Entry 7PDS (electron microscopy, 3.14 A resolution); this record covers chains E and F of the 7 polymer chains in the assembly.

== Chain E (and F) ==
Protein: Similar to D. nodosus vapE
Source organism: Staphylococcus aureus
Notes: chain F of this document is another copy of the same molecule, construct and numbering; everything in this record applies to it too
Reference sequence: Q8VLX1 (Q8VLX1_STAAU); residues 1-477 here = UniProt positions 1-477
Sequence (477 residues; row label = number of the first residue in the row):
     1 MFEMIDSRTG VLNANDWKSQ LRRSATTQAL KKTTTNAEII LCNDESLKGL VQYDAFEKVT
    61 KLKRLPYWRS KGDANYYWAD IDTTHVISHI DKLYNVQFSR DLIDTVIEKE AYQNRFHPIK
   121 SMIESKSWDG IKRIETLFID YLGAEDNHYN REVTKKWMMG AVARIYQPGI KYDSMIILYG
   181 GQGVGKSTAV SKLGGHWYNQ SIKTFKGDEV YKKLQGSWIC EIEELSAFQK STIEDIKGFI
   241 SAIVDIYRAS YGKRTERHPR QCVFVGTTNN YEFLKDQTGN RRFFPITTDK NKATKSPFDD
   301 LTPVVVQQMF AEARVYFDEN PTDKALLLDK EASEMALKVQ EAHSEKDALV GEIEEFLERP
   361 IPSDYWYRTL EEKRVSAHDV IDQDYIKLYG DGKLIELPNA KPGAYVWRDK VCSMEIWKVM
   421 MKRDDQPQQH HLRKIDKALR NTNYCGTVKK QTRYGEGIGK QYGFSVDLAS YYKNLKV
Unresolved in the structure: 1-14, 383, 389, 397-400, 474-477 (chain F: 1-14, 249-250, 390-391, 398-400, 473-477)
Ligand contacts:
  - ATP-gamma-S (AGS; phosphothiophosphoric acid-adenylate ester), molecule 1: K171, D173, K237, R281, R282, D323, K324, L327
  - ATP-gamma-S (AGS), molecule 2: G181, Q182, G183, V184, G185, K186, S187, T188, F298, D299
From the paper describing this entry:
  - binding site for polyA: R248, Y251
  - mutagenesis - R248A/Y251A/K253A: abolished catalytic activity on 20nt forked substrate

== How chain E and chain F interact ==
Residue-residue contacts (76; chain E residue first):
  V59(E) - R254(F)
  W68(E) - Y112(F)
  W68(E) - R115(F)
  R69(E) - Y112(F)
  R69(E) - R115(F)
  S70(E) - R115(F)
  Y77(E) - R254(F)
  Y77(E) - E256(F)  hydrogen bond
  W78(E) - K253(F)
  A79(E) - K253(F)
  D80(E) - Y251(F)  hydrogen bond (side chain-backbone)
  D80(E) - G252(F)  hydrogen bond (side chain-backbone)
  D80(E) - K253(F)
  D80(E) - T255(F)
  I81(E) - Y112(F)  hydrophobic
  T84(E) - T105(F)
  T84(E) - K109(F)
  H85(E) - K109(F)
  H85(E) - Y112(F)
  S88(E) - E38(F)  hydrogen bond
  S88(E) - K109(F)
  D91(E) - R22(F)  salt bridge
  D91(E) - T33(F)
  D91(E) - T35(F)  hydrogen bond
  K92(E) - R22(F)  hydrogen bond (backbone-side chain)
  K92(E) - T35(F)
  N95(E) - R22(F)
  Q97(E) - T34(F)  hydrogen bond
  R100(E) - T105(F)
  Q182(E) - Q277(F)
  Q182(E) - N280(F)
  Q182(E) - R281(F)
  Q182(E) - L337(F)
  Q200(E) - K171(F)
  Q200(E) - D173(F)
  Q200(E) - S241(F)
  E224(E) - Q277(F)
  E224(E) - T278(F)
  K230(E) - E234(F)  salt bridge
  Y271(E) - R440(F)
  Y271(E) - T447(F)
  E272(E) - R440(F)  salt bridge
  E272(E) - K449(F)  salt bridge
  K275(E) - R433(F)
  Q277(E) - Q429(F)  hydrogen bond
  F298(E) - K324(F)
  D299(E) - K324(F)  salt bridge
  E345(E) - Q429(F)
  E345(E) - R433(F)  salt bridge
  K346(E) - Q429(F)
  K346(E) - Y462(F)
  D347(E) - Q429(F)
  A348(E) - L432(F)  hydrophobic
  A348(E) - Q461(F)
  L349(E) - Q426(F)
  G351(E) - I458(F)
  G351(E) - G459(F)
  G351(E) - K460(F)
  E352(E) - M414(F)
  E352(E) - G457(F)
  E352(E) - I458(F)
  E355(E) - G455(F)
  E355(E) - E456(F)
  E355(E) - G459(F)
  E358(E) - R453(F)  salt bridge
  R359(E) - E456(F)  salt bridge
  H378(E) - E456(F)
  V380(E) - T369(F)
  V380(E) - E456(F)
  M421(E) - Q426(F)
  H430(E) - Q428(F)
  H431(E) - Q426(F)  hydrogen bond
  H431(E) - Q428(F)
  K434(E) - Q426(F)
  K434(E) - P427(F)
  K434(E) - Q428(F)
Other interface residues (no listed pair), chain E (54 interface residues in all): T60, N75, I87, D104, Y179, E223, N269, N270, E341, R423, I435
Other interface residues (no listed pair), chain F (53 interface residues in all): L102, E108, H258, R282, K418, D425, K437, V448

== Summary ==
The interface between chain E and chain F involves 54 residues on one side and 53 on the other; the contacts
include 9 hydrogen bonds and 8 salt bridges. Polar pairs include D91(E)-R22(F), K230(E)-E234(F) and
E272(E)-R440(F). From the paper: a binding site for polyA at R248(E) and Y251(E); R248A/Y251A/K253A of chain E
abolish catalytic activity on 20nt forked substrate.
Both chains are Similar to D. nodosus vapE (Staphylococcus aureus). Entry 7PDS (The structure of PriRep1 with
dsDNA) was determined by electron microscopy (same publication as 7OLA and 7OM0).
